PDB entry 8J02 | electron microscopy, 3.50 A resolution | chains A and F of the 8 polymer chains in the assembly

# Chain A
Protein: Potassium voltage-gated channel subfamily KQT member 2
Source organism: Homo sapiens
UniProt: O43526 (KCNQ2_HUMAN); residues 64-703 here = UniProt positions 64-703
Amino-acid sequence (656 residues; each row starts with the number of its first residue):
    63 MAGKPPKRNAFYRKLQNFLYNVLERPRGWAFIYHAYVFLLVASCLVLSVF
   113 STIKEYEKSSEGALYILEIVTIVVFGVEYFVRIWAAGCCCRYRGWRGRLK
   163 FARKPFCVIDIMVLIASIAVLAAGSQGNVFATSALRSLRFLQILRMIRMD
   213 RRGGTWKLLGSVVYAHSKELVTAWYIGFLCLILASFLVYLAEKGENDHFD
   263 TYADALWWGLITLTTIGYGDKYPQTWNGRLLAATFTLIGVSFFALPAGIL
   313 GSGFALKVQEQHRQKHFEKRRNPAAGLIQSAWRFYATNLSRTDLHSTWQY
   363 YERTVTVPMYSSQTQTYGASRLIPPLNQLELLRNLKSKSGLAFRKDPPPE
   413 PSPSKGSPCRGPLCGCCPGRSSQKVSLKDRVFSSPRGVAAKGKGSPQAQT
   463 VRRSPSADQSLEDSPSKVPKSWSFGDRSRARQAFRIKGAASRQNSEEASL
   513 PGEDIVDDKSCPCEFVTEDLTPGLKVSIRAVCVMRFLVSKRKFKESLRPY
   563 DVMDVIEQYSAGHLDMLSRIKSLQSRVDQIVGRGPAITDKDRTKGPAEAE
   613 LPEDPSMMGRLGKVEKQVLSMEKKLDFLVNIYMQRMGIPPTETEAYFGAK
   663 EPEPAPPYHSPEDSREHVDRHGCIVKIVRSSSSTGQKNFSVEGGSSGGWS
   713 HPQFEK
Unresolved in the structure: 63-69, 185-194, 368-534, 601-718
Construct notes: initiating methionine (63); conflict Ala104 (Phe in O43526), Val703 (Ala in O43526); expression tag (704-718)
Small-molecule neighbours:
  - cannabidiol (P0T), molecule 1: Val225, Leu232, Ala235, Trp236, Gly239, Phe240, Phe304, Phe305, Pro308, Leu312
  - cannabidiol (P0T), molecule 2: Leu299, Ile300, Ser303, Phe304
  - PIO ([(2R)-2-octanoyloxy-3-[oxidanyl-[(1R,2R,3S,4R,5R,6S)-2,3,6-tris(oxidanyl)-4,5-diphosphonooxy-cyclohexyl]oxy-phosphoryl]oxy-propyl] octanoate), molecule 1: Pro88, Phe93, Phe100, Asp212, Arg214, Thr217, Lys327
  - PIO, molecule 2: Ser229, Lys230, Val233, Trp236, Tyr237

# Chain F
Protein: Calmodulin-1
Source organism: Homo sapiens
UniProt: P0DP23 (CALM1_HUMAN); residues 1-149 here = UniProt positions 1-149
Amino-acid sequence (177 residues; each row starts with the number of its first residue):
     1 MADQLTEEQIAEFKEAFSLFDKDGDGTITTKELGTVMRSLGQNPTEAELQ
    51 DMINEVDADGNGTIDFPEFLTMMARKMKDTDSEEEIREAFRVFDKDGNGY
   101 ISAAELRHVMTNLGEKLTDEEVDEMIREADIDGDGQVNYEEFVQMMTAKL
   151 EGGSSGGLVPRGSGGSSGGHHHHHHHH
Unresolved in the structure: 1-5, 149-177
Construct notes: expression tag (150-177)

# Chain A / chain F interface
Contacting residue pairs (74; chain A residue first):
  Arg333(A) - Phe93(F)
  Arg333(A) - Lys95(F)
  Asn334(A) - Leu113(F)
  Asn334(A) - Gly114(F)  hydrogen bond (side chain-backbone)
  Ala336(A) - Ala89(F)  hydrophobic
  Ala336(A) - Phe93(F)  hydrophobic
  Ala337(A) - Phe93(F)
  Ala337(A) - Val109(F)  hydrophobic
  Ala337(A) - Met110(F)
  Ala337(A) - Leu113(F)  hydrophobic
  Leu339(A) - Ile86(F)  hydrophobic
  Ile340(A) - Phe90(F)  hydrophobic
  Ile340(A) - Phe93(F)  hydrophobic
  Ile340(A) - Met110(F)  hydrophobic
  Gln341(A) - Met110(F)  hydrogen bond (side chain-backbone)
  Gln341(A) - Leu113(F)  hydrogen bond (side chain-backbone)
  Gln341(A) - Gly114(F)
  Gln341(A) - Glu115(F)  hydrogen bond (side chain-backbone)
  Gln341(A) - Lys116(F)
  Gln341(A) - Leu117(F)
  Ala343(A) - Ile86(F)  hydrophobic
  Trp344(A) - Leu117(F)
  Trp344(A) - Glu121(F)  hydrogen bond (side chain-backbone)
  Trp344(A) - Glu124(F)
  Trp344(A) - Met125(F)
  Trp344(A) - Glu128(F)
  Arg345(A) - Glu115(F)
  Arg345(A) - Leu117(F)
  Phe346(A) - Met77(F)  hydrophobic
  Tyr347(A) - Glu128(F)
  Tyr347(A) - Met145(F)
  Tyr347(A) - Met146(F)  hydrophobic
  Arg353(A) - Glu128(F)  salt bridge
  Leu356(A) - Glu124(F)
  Leu356(A) - Glu128(F)
  Ser358(A) - Glu120(F)
  Ser358(A) - Glu121(F)
  Ser358(A) - Glu124(F)
  Thr359(A) - Glu121(F)
  Tyr362(A) - Thr118(F)
  Tyr362(A) - Glu121(F)
  Tyr363(A) - Leu40(F)  hydrophobic
  Arg365(A) - Glu120(F)  salt bridge
  Thr366(A) - Leu40(F)  hydrogen bond (side chain-backbone)
  Thr366(A) - Gly41(F)
  Thr366(A) - Gln42(F)  hydrogen bond
  Val367(A) - Ser39(F)
  Val367(A) - Leu40(F)  hydrogen bond (backbone-backbone)
  Gly535(A) - Leu19(F)
  Leu536(A) - Leu19(F)
  Val538(A) - Ala16(F)  hydrophobic
  Ser539(A) - Phe20(F)
  Ile540(A) - Leu40(F)  hydrophobic
  Ala542(A) - Phe69(F)  hydrophobic
  Ala542(A) - Met73(F)  hydrophobic
  Val543(A) - Met37(F)  hydrophobic
  Met546(A) - Met52(F)  hydrophobic
  Arg547(A) - Met37(F)
  Arg547(A) - Gln42(F)
  Phe548(A) - Ser82(F)
  Leu549(A) - Glu55(F)
  Val550(A) - Asp51(F)
  Lys552(A) - Thr80(F)  hydrogen bond (side chain-backbone)
  Lys552(A) - Asp81(F)  hydrogen bond (side chain-backbone)
  Lys552(A) - Ser82(F)
  Lys552(A) - Glu85(F)  salt bridge
  Arg553(A) - Glu55(F)
  Lys554(A) - Asp51(F)  salt bridge
  Phe555(A) - Glu85(F)
  Phe555(A) - Glu88(F)
  Phe555(A) - Ala89(F)
  Leu559(A) - Glu88(F)
  Glu569(A) - Arg91(F)  salt bridge
  Gln570(A) - Glu88(F)
Also at the interface, not in a pair above, chain A (43 interface residues in all): Val545, Lys556, Ala573
Also at the interface, not in a pair above, chain F (45 interface residues in all): Glu12, Val36, Val56, Met72, Val92

# In short
Chain A and chain F form an interface of 43 and 45 residues respectively; the contacts include 10 hydrogen
bonds and 5 salt bridges. Among the polar pairs are Arg353(A)-Glu128(F), Arg365(A)-Glu120(F) and
Lys552(A)-Glu85(F). Bound to chain A: cannabidiol and compound PIO.
Here chain A is Potassium voltage-gated channel subfamily KQT member 2 and chain F is Calmodulin-1, both from
Homo sapiens. Entry 8J02 (Human KCNQ2(F104A)-CaM-PIP2-CBD complex in state II) was determined by electron
microscopy (same publication as 8J00, 8J01, 8J03, 8J04, 8J05 and 8W4U).
